Entry 7R53 (X-ray diffraction, 3.12 A resolution); this record covers chains A and B.

# Chain A (and B)
Molecule: Toll-like receptor 8
From: Homo sapiens
Notes: chain B of this document is another copy of the same molecule, construct and numbering; everything in this record applies to it too
UniProtKB: Q9NR97 (TLR8_HUMAN); residue numbers follow UniProt; this construct covers 27-827
Chain sequence (807 residues; numbered 27 to 833; the number before each row is that of its first residue):
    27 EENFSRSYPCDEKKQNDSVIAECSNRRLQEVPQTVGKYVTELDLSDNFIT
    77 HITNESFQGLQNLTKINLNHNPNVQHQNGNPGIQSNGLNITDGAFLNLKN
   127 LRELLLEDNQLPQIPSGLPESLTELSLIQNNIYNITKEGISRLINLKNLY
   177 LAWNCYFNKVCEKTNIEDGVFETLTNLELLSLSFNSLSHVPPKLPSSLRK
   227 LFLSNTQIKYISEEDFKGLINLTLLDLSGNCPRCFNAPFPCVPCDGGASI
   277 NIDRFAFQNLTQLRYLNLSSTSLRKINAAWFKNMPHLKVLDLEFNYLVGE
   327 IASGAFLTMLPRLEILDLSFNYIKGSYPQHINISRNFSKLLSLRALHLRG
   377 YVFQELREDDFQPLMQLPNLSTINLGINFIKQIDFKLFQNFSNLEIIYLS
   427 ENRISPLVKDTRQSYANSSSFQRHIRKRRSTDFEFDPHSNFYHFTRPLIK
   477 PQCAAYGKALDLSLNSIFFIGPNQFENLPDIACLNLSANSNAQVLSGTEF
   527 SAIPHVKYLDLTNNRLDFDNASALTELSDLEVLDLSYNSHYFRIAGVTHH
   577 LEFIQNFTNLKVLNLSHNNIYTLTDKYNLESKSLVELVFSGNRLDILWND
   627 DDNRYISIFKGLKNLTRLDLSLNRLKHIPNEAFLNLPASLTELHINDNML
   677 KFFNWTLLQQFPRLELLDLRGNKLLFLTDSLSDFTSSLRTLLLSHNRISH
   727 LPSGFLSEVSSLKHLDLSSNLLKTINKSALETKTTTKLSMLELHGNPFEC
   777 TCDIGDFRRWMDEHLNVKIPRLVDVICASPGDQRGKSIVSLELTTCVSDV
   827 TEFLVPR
Unresolved in the structure: 27-30, 101-112, 181-187, 434-461, 601-604, 819-833 (chain B: 27-30, 101-112, 181-188, 434-461, 626-629, 819-833)
Construct notes: expression tag (828-833)
UniProt features mapped onto this chain:
  - glycosylation (N-linked (GlcNAc...) asparagine): Asn-29, Asn-42, Asn-80, Asn-88, Asn-115, Asn-160, Asn-247, Asn-285, Asn-293, Asn-358, Asn-362, Asn-395, Asn-416, Asn-443, Asn-511, Asn-546, Asn-582, Asn-590, Asn-640, Asn-680 and 1 more in UniProt
  - natural variant: Pro-432 (P432L: In IMD98), Phe-494 (F494L: In IMD98), Gly-572 (G572D: In IMD98; G572V: In IMD98)
  - mutagenesis: Tyr-348 (Y348A: Abolishes activation of NF-kappa-B; Y348A: Abolishes responses to both ssRNA and chemical ligands), Val-378 (V378A: Increases activation of NF-kappa-B), Phe-405 (F405A: Abolishes activation of NF-kappa-B; F405A: Abolishes responses to both ssRNA and chemical ligands), Arg-452 to Arg-455 (Monomeric and inactive), Val-520 (V520A: Strongly decreases activation of NF-kappa-B), Asp-543 (D543A: Abolishes activation of NF-kappa-B; D543A: Abolishes responses to both ssRNA and chemical ligands), Thr-574 (T574A: Abolishes responses to both ssRNA and chemical ligands; T574A: Strongly decreases activation of NF-kappa-B)
Disulfides: Cys-36/Cys-49, Cys-257/Cys-270, Cys-260/Cys-267, Cys-479/Cys-509, Cys-776/Cys-803
Covalently attached groups: N-acetylglucosamine (NAG) linked to Asn-88, Asn-293, Asn-395, Asn-416, Asn-511, Asn-546, Asn-640, Asn-680; glycan linked to Asn-590
Residues lining bound ligands:
  - I5N (5-cyclopropyl-6-(2,6-dimethylpyridin-4-yl)-N-[(3R,4R)-3-fluoranylpiperidin-4-yl]-1H-indazol-3-amine), molecule 1: Phe-261, Phe-346, Tyr-348, Ile-349, Lys-350, Gly-351, Ser-352, Gly-376, Val-378, Ile-403, Phe-405, Glu-427
  - I5N, molecule 2: Phe-494, Phe-495, Ser-516, Ala-518, Arg-541, Tyr-567

# Chain A / chain B interface
Pairs across the interface - 30 pairs, chain A then chain B:
  Cys-260(A) / Phe-568(B)
  Phe-261(A) / Tyr-567(B)
  Phe-261(A) / Phe-568(B)  hydrophobic
  Asn-262(A) / Tyr-567(B)  hydrogen bond (backbone-backbone)
  Pro-266(A) / Ala-571(B)  hydrophobic
  Cys-267(A) / Ile-570(B)
  Cys-267(A) / Ala-571(B)  hydrogen bond (backbone-backbone)
  Val-268(A) / Ala-571(B)  hydrophobic
  Val-268(A) / Gly-572(B)
  Tyr-348(A) / Phe-568(B)
  Gly-351(A) / Phe-495(B)
  Tyr-353(A) / Phe-494(B)
  Val-378(A) / Phe-494(B)  hydrophobic
  Phe-405(A) / Phe-494(B)  hydrophobic
  Lys-407(A) / Ser-431(B)
  Ser-431(A) / Lys-407(B)
  Ser-492(A) / Arg-429(B)
  Phe-494(A) / Tyr-353(B)
  Phe-494(A) / Val-378(B)  hydrophobic
  Phe-494(A) / Phe-405(B)  hydrophobic
  Phe-495(A) / Gly-351(B)
  Tyr-567(A) / Phe-261(B)
  Tyr-567(A) / Asn-262(B)  hydrogen bond (backbone-backbone)
  Phe-568(A) / Cys-260(B)
  Phe-568(A) / Phe-261(B)  hydrophobic
  Phe-568(A) / Tyr-348(B)
  Ile-570(A) / Cys-267(B)
  Ala-571(A) / Pro-266(B)  hydrophobic
  Ala-571(A) / Cys-267(B)  hydrogen bond (backbone-backbone)
  Ala-571(A) / Val-268(B)  hydrophobic
Also at the interface, not in a pair above, chain A (23 interface residues in all): Pro-432, Arg-569, Gly-572
Also at the interface, not in a pair above, chain B (24 interface residues in all): Ser-352, Pro-432, Arg-569

# In short
23 residues of chain A and 24 residues of chain B are in contact, with 4 hydrogen bonds. Main-chain hydrogen
bonds include Asn-262(A)/Tyr-567(B) and Cys-267(A)/Ala-571(B). Chain A binds compound I5N. Covalently linked
N-acetylglucosamine: at Asn-88(A), Asn-293(A), Asn-395(A), Asn-416(A), Asn-511(A) and Asn-546(A) and 2 more.
Chain A and chain B are both Toll-like receptor 8 (Homo sapiens); the structure, Crystal structure of human
TLR8 in complex with Compound 15, was determined by X-ray diffraction (same publication as 7R52 and 7R54).
